8IOC - chains A and R of the 6 polymer chains in the assembly; structure by electron microscopy, 2.86 A resolution.

== Chain A ==
Protein: Guanine nucleotide-binding protein G(i) subunit alpha-1, Guanine nucleotide-binding protein G(s) subunit alpha isoforms short
Organism: Homo sapiens
UniProtKB: chimeric construct of P63096, P63092: residues 8-25 from P63096 (GNAI1_HUMAN) positions 1-18 (UniProt number = residue number - 7); residues 26-82 from P63092 positions 26-66 (offset varies); residues 83-203 from P63096 (GNAI1_HUMAN) positions 60-180 (UniProt number = residue number - 23); residues 204-394 from P63092 positions 204-394 (same numbers)
Amino-acid sequence (361 residues; each row starts with the number of its first residue; note: 26 numbers in that range are skipped by the numbering (no residue carries them; nothing is unmodelled there)):
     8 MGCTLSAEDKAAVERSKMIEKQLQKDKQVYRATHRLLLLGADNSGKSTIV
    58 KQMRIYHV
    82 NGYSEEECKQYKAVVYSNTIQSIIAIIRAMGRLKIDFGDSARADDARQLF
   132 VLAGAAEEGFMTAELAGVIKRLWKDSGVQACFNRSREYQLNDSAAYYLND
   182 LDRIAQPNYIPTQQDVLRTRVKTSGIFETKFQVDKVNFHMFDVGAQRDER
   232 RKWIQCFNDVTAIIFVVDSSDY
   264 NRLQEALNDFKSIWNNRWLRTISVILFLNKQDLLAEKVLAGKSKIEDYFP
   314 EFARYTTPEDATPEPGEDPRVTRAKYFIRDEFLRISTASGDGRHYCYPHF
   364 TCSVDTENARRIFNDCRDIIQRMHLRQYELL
Not modelled in the structure: 8-11, 82-203
Differences from the reference sequence: engineered mutation Asp49 (Gly in P63092), Asn50 (Glu in P63092), Tyr63 (Leu in P63092), Ala226 (Gly in P63092), Asp249 (Ala in P63092), Asp252 (Ser in P63092), Asp272 (Leu in P63092), Ser366 (Ala in P63092), Ala372 (Ile in P63092), Ile375 (Val in P63092)
UniProt features mapped onto this chain:
  - lipidation: Gly9 (N-myristoyl glycine), Cys10 (S-palmitoyl cysteine)
  - region: Asp196 to Lys203 (G2 motif)
  - binding site (GTP): Ser174, Leu198 to Lys203
  - modified residue: Arg201 (ADP-ribosylarginine)

== Chain R ==
Protein: HA signal peptide, Melanocortin receptor 3, LgBiT subunit
Organism: Influenza A virus (strain A/Victoria/3/1975 H3N2)
UniProtKB: chimeric construct of P03435, P41968: residues -14 to 1 from P03435 (HEMA_I75A3) positions 1-16 (UniProt number = residue number + 15); residues 2-323 from P41968 positions 2-323 (same numbers)
Amino-acid sequence (511 residues; numbered -14 to 496; the number before each row is that of its first residue; numbers below 1 keep their minus sign (Met-14 is residue -14)):
   -14 MKTIIALSYIFCLVFANASCCLPSVQPTLPNGSEHLQAPFFSNQSSSAFC
    36 EQVFIKPEVFLSLGIVSLLENILVILAVVRNGNLHSPMYFFLCSLAVADM
    86 LVSVSNALETIMIAIVHSDYLTFEDQFIQHMDNIFDSMICISLVASICNL
   136 LAIAVDRYVTIFYALRYHSIMTVRKALTLIVAIWVCCGVCGVVFIVYSES
   186 KMVIVCLITMFFAMMLLMGTLYVHMFLFARLHVKRIAALPPADGVAPQQH
   236 SCMKGAVTITILLGVFIFCWAPFFLHLVLIITCPTNPYCICYTAHFNTYL
   286 VLIMCNSVIDPLIYAFRSLELRNTFREILCGCNGMNLGGSSGGGGSGGGG
   336 SSGVFTLEDFVGDWEQTAAYNLDQVLEQGGVSSLLQNLAVSVTPIQRIVR
   386 SGENALKIDIHVIIPYEGLSADQMAQIEEVFKVVYPVDDHHFKVILPYGT
   436 LVIDGVTPNMLNYFGRPYEGIAVFDGKKITVTGTLWNGNKIIDERLITPD
   486 GSMLFRVTINS
Not modelled in the structure: -14 to 34, 227-233, 314-496
Disulfide bonds: Cys35-Cys276, Cys268-Cys274
Differences from the reference sequence: linker (324-338)
Metal / ion sites: Ca2+: Glu94, Asp117, Asp121 (shared with 2 residues of chain L)
UniProt features mapped onto this chain:
  - lipidation: Cys315 (S-palmitoyl cysteine)
  - glycosylation (N-linked (GlcNAc...) asparagine): Asn2, Asn16, Asn28
What the authors report for this chain:
  - mutagenesis - F45A (126-fold), I98A, D117A (34-fold), D121A (22-fold), I180A (22-fold), F258A (30-fold), H261A (32-fold), I265M (3-fold), I265W (18-fold), I265Y (4-fold): decreased signaling with gamma-melanocyte-stimulating hormone
  - specificity-determining residues: Ile265 (proposed by the authors, not directly observed)
  - mutagenesis - L128A, L128V: increased signaling in response to PG-901
  - mutagenesis - E94A: abolished signaling with gamma-melanocyte-stimulating hormone
  - Ca2+ coordination: Glu94, Asp117, Asp121

== How chain A and chain R interact ==
Residue-residue contacts (46):
  Gln35(A) with His153(R); Thr157(R)
  Arg38(A) with His153(R)
  Ala39(A) with Ser154(R)
  His41(A) with Leu150(R)
  Lys216(A) with Arg151(R), hydrogen bond (backbone-side chain)
  Val217(A) with Arg151(R)
  Asp323(A) with Ala223(R)
  Asp343(A) with Pro225(R)
  Leu346(A) with Leu224(R), hydrophobic; Pro225(R)
  Thr350(A) with Leu224(R); Pro226(R)
  Tyr358(A) with Ile221(R)
  Phe376(A) with Leu150(R), hydrophobic
  Asp381(A) with His217(R), salt bridge; Arg220(R), salt bridge
  Ile383(A) with Ala149(R); Leu150(R), hydrophobic
  Gln384(A) with Ile146(R), hydrogen bond (side chain-backbone); Ala149(R); Phe213(R); His217(R), hydrogen bond
  Arg385(A) with His217(R); Arg220(R); Ile221(R)
  His387(A) with Thr145(R); Ile146(R)
  Leu388(A) with Ile146(R), hydrophobic; Ala214(R), hydrophobic
  Gln390(A) with Met73(R); Arg302(R)
  Tyr391(A) with Arg142(R); Thr145(R), hydrogen bond; Ile146(R), hydrophobic; Thr243(R)
  Glu392(A) with Lys239(R); Thr243(R), hydrogen bond (backbone-side chain); Arg302(R), salt bridge
  Leu393(A) with Met210(R); Phe211(R)
  Leu394(A) with Ala214(R); His217(R); Val218(R), hydrophobic; Ser236(R), hydrogen bond (backbone-side chain); Lys239(R)
Other interface residues (no listed pair), chain A (26 interface residues in all): Phe219, Cys379, Arg380
Other interface residues (no listed pair), chain R (29 interface residues in all): Tyr74, Gly240, Glu305
Interface features reported in the paper:
  - pairs named by the authors: Leu150(R)-His41(A), His153(R)-Gln35(A) (hydrogen bond)
  - interface residues, chain A: Asp381(A), Gln384(A), Leu388(A), Tyr391(A), Glu392(A), Leu393(A), Leu394(A)

== Overview ==
26 residues of chain A face 29 of chain R across their interface; the contacts include 6 hydrogen bonds and 3
salt bridges. Among the polar pairs are Asp381(A)-His217(R), Asp381(A)-Arg220(R) and Glu392(A)-Arg302(R). The
authors report a contact between Leu150(R) and His41(A); a hydrogen bond between His153(R) and Gln35(A). The
paper reports that F45A, I98A and D117A of chain R, among others, reduce signaling with
gamma-melanocyte-stimulating hormone; interface residues Asp381(A), Gln384(A) and Leu388(A) among others; 13
substitutions were tested in all.
Chain A is Guanine nucleotide-binding protein G(i) subunit alpha-1, Guanine nucleotide-binding protein G(s)
subunit alpha isoforms short (Homo sapiens) and chain R is HA signal peptide, Melanocortin receptor 3, LgBiT
subunit (Influenza A virus (strain A/Victoria/3/1975 H3N2)); the structure, Cryo-EM structure of the
gamma-MSH-bound human melanocortin receptor 3 (MC3R)-Gs complex, was determined by electron microscopy,
deposited together with 8INR and 8IOD.
